6SQK - chains A and B of the 4 polymer chains in the assembly; structure by X-ray diffraction, 1.40 A resolution.

# Chain A (and B)
Molecule: Protein arginine N-methyltransferase 6
From: Mus musculus
Notes: EC 2.1.1.319; chain B of this document is another copy of the same molecule, construct and numbering; everything in this record applies to it too
UniProtKB: Q6NZB1 (ANM6_MOUSE); numbering as in UniProt (aligned over 1-378)
Amino-acid sequence (380 residues; each row starts with the number of its first residue; numbers below 1 keep their minus sign (Gly-1 is residue -1)):
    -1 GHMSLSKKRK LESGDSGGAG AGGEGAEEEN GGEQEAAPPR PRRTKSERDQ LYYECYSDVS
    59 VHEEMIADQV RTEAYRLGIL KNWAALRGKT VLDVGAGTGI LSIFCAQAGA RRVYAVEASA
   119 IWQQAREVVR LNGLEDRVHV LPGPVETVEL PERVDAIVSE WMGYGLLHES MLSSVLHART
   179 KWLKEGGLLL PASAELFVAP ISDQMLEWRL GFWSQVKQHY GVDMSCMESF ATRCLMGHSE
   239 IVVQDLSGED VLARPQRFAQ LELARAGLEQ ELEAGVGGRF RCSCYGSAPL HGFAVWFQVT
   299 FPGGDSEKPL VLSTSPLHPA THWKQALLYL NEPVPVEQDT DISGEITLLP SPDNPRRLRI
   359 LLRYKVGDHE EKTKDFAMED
Unresolved in the structure: -1 to 41 (chain B: -1 to 41, 303-306)
Differences from the reference sequence: expression tag (-1 to 0); engineered mutation Leu315 (Phe in Q6NZB1)
Curated features (UniProtKB/Swiss-Prot):
  - active site: Glu158, Glu167
  - binding site (S-adenosyl-L-methionine): His60, Arg69, Gly93, Glu115, Glu144
  - modified residue: Arg38 (Asymmetric dimethylarginine)

# Chain A / chain B interface
Residue-residue contacts (79; chain A residue first):
  Ser55(A) - Phe228(B)
  Asp56(A) - Cys232(B)
  Val57(A) - Trp211(B)
  Val57(A) - Phe228(B)  hydrophobic
  Val57(A) - Ala229(B)  hydrophobic
  Val57(A) - Cys232(B)
  Val57(A) - Leu233(B)  hydrophobic
  Ser58(A) - Arg207(B)  hydrogen bond
  Ser58(A) - Leu233(B)
  His60(A) - Trp211(B)
  Glu61(A) - Trp206(B)
  Glu61(A) - Arg207(B)  salt bridge
  Glu61(A) - Phe210(B)
  Glu61(A) - Trp211(B)
  Ile64(A) - Phe210(B)
  Ile64(A) - Trp211(B)  hydrophobic
  Ile64(A) - Tyr218(B)  hydrogen bond (backbone-side chain)
  Ile64(A) - Met222(B)  hydrophobic
  Ala65(A) - Phe210(B)
  Asp66(A) - Tyr218(B)
  Gln67(A) - Tyr218(B)
  Thr70(A) - Tyr218(B)
  Glu71(A) - Tyr218(B)
  Arg74(A) - Tyr218(B)
  Thr96(A) - Met222(B)
  Thr96(A) - Met225(B)
  Ile101(A) - Val220(B)  hydrophobic
  Phe102(A) - Tyr218(B)
  Phe102(A) - Val220(B)  hydrophobic
  Gln105(A) - Gly219(B)  hydrogen bond (side chain-backbone)
  Ile119(A) - Phe228(B)  hydrophobic
  Gln122(A) - Met225(B)
  Gln122(A) - Phe228(B)
  Glu125(A) - Cys224(B)
  Val126(A) - Asp221(B)
  Val126(A) - Cys224(B)  hydrophobic
  Leu129(A) - Asp221(B)
  Leu129(A) - Ser223(B)
  Leu129(A) - Cys224(B)  hydrophobic
  Asn130(A) - Val220(B)
  Asn130(A) - Asp221(B)  hydrogen bond (side chain-backbone)
  Arg207(A) - Ser58(B)  hydrogen bond
  Arg207(A) - Glu61(B)  salt bridge
  Phe210(A) - Ile64(B)  hydrophobic
  Phe210(A) - Ala65(B)
  Trp211(A) - Val57(B)
  Trp211(A) - His60(B)
  Trp211(A) - Glu61(B)
  Trp211(A) - Ile64(B)  hydrophobic
  Tyr218(A) - Ile64(B)  hydrogen bond (side chain-backbone)
  Tyr218(A) - Gln67(B)
  Tyr218(A) - Thr70(B)
  Tyr218(A) - Glu71(B)
  Tyr218(A) - Arg74(B)
  Tyr218(A) - Phe102(B)
  Gly219(A) - Gln105(B)  hydrogen bond (backbone-side chain)
  Val220(A) - Ile101(B)  hydrophobic
  Val220(A) - Phe102(B)  hydrophobic
  Val220(A) - Asn130(B)
  Asp221(A) - Val126(B)
  Asp221(A) - Leu129(B)
  Asp221(A) - Asn130(B)  hydrogen bond (backbone-side chain)
  Met222(A) - Ile64(B)  hydrophobic
  Met222(A) - Thr96(B)
  Ser223(A) - Leu129(B)
  Cys224(A) - Glu125(B)
  Cys224(A) - Val126(B)  hydrophobic
  Cys224(A) - Leu129(B)  hydrophobic
  Met225(A) - Thr96(B)
  Met225(A) - Gln122(B)
  Phe228(A) - Ser55(B)
  Phe228(A) - Val57(B)  hydrophobic
  Phe228(A) - Ile119(B)  hydrophobic
  Phe228(A) - Gln122(B)
  Ala229(A) - Val57(B)  hydrophobic
  Cys232(A) - Asp56(B)
  Cys232(A) - Val57(B)
  Leu233(A) - Val57(B)  hydrophobic
  Leu233(A) - Ser58(B)
Also at the interface, not in a pair above, chain A (42 interface residues in all): Ile98, Trp206, Val214, Arg231
Also at the interface, not in a pair above, chain B (43 interface residues in all): Asp66, Ile98, Val214, His217, Arg231

# Summary
42 residues of chain A face 43 of chain B across their interface; the contacts include 8 hydrogen bonds and 2
salt bridges. Among the polar pairs are Glu61(A)-Arg207(B), Ser58(A)-Arg207(B) and Ile64(A)-Tyr218(B).
Chain A and chain B are both Protein arginine N-methyltransferase 6 (Mus musculus); the structure, Crystal
structure of mouse PRMT6 with modified H7-4 peptide, was determined by X-ray diffraction.
